5J51 - chains A and C of the 4 polymer chains in the assembly; structure by X-ray diffraction, 1.67 A resolution.

# Chain A (and C)
Name: Agglutinin alpha chain
From: Artocarpus integer
Notes: chain C of this document is another copy of the same molecule, construct and numbering; everything in this record applies to it too
UniProtKB: P18670 (LECA_ARTIN); residues 1-133 here = UniProt positions 1-133
Chain sequence (133 residues; row label = number of the first residue in the row):
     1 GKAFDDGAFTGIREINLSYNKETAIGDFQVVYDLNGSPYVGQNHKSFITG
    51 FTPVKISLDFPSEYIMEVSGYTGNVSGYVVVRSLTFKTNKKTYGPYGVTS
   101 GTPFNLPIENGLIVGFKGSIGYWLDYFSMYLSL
Swiss-Prot annotation at these positions:
  - region: V68 to N89 (IgA-binding)
  - glycosylation (N-linked (GlcNAc...) asparagine): N43, N74
  - natural variant: K45 (K45L; K45T), M66 (M66D; M66V)
What the authors report for this chain:
  - binding site for alpha-D-galactopyranose: G1, F47, Y78, Y122, W123, D125
  - conformationally variable residues (side-chain flip): Y78

# Interface between chain A and chain C
Pairs across the interface - 8 pairs, chain A then chain C:
  T102(A) with P103(C)
  P103(A) with T102(C); P103(C)
  L106(A) with L106(C), hydrophobic
  E109(A) with K117(C), salt bridge; S128(C), hydrogen bond
  K117(A) with E109(C), salt bridge
  S128(A) with E109(C), hydrogen bond
Other interface residues (no listed pair), chain A (9 interface residues in all): F104, N105, L131
Other interface residues (no listed pair), chain C (9 interface residues in all): F104, N105, L131

# Summary
Chain A and chain C each contribute 9 residues to their interface; the contacts include 2 hydrogen bonds and 2
salt bridges. Polar pairs include E109(A)-K117(C) and E109(A)-S128(C). The paper reports a binding site for
alpha-D-galactopyranose at G1(A), F47(A) and Y78(A) among others; conformational variability at Y78(A).
Both chains are Agglutinin alpha chain (Artocarpus integer). Entry 5J51 (Structure of tetrameric jacalin
complexed with Gal alpha-(1,4) Gal) was determined by X-ray diffraction, deposited together with 5JM1.
